Entry 2VZY (X-ray diffraction, 2.00 A resolution); this record covers chains A and B of the 4 polymer chains in the assembly.

Chain A (and B):
Protein: RV0802C
Source organism: Mycobacterium tuberculosis
Notes: chain B of this document is another copy of the same molecule, construct and numbering; everything in this record applies to it too
Reference sequence: O06632 (O06632_MYCTU); residues 1-218 here = UniProt positions 1-218
Amino-acid sequence (218 residues; each row starts with the number of its first residue):
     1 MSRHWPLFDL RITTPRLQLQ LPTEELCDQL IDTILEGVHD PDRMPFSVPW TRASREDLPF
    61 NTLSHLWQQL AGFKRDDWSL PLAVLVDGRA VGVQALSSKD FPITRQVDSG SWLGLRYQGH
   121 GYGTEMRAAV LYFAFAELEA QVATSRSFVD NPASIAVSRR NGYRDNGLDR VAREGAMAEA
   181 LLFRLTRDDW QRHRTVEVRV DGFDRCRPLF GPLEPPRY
Not modelled in the structure: 1, 37-55, 213-218 (chain B: 1, 37-55, 212-218)
Ligand contacts: 2-ethoxyethanol (ETX): Asp165, Asn166, Gly167
From the paper describing this entry:
  - binding site for citrate anion: Arg164, Arg170, Arg184, Arg192
  - self-association interface (contacts with another copy of this molecule): Ser2 to Phe8, Pro59, Leu70
  - binding site for acetate ion: Gln94, Ser109, Ser111, Arg127, Ser145
  - contacts within the chain: Arg127-Ser158 (hydrogen bond)

How chain A and chain B interact:
Pairs across the interface (46):
  Ser2(A) - Glu24(B)
  Ser2(A) - Asp28(B)  hydrogen bond
  Ser2(A) - Leu63(B)
  Arg3(A) - Glu25(B)  salt bridge
  Arg3(A) - Asp28(B)  hydrogen bond (backbone-side chain)
  Arg3(A) - Gln29(B)
  Arg3(A) - Asp32(B)  salt bridge
  His4(A) - Asp28(B)  hydrogen bond (side chain-backbone)
  His4(A) - Ile31(B)
  His4(A) - Asp32(B)  salt bridge
  His4(A) - Pro59(B)
  Trp5(A) - Phe60(B)  hydrophobic
  Trp5(A) - Leu63(B)  hydrophobic
  Phe8(A) - Trp67(B)  hydrophobic
  Thr23(A) - Glu24(B)
  Glu24(A) - Ser2(B)
  Glu24(A) - Thr23(B)
  Glu24(A) - Glu24(B)  hydrogen bond (side chain-backbone)
  Glu25(A) - Arg3(B)  salt bridge
  Asp28(A) - Ser2(B)  hydrogen bond
  Asp28(A) - Arg3(B)  hydrogen bond (side chain-backbone)
  Asp28(A) - His4(B)  hydrogen bond (backbone-side chain)
  Gln29(A) - Arg3(B)
  Ile31(A) - His4(B)
  Asp32(A) - Arg3(B)  salt bridge
  Asp32(A) - His4(B)  salt bridge
  Pro59(A) - His4(B)
  Phe60(A) - Trp5(B)  hydrophobic
  Phe60(A) - Leu70(B)
  Phe60(A) - Ala71(B)
  Phe60(A) - Phe73(B)
  Leu63(A) - Ser2(B)
  Leu63(A) - Trp5(B)  hydrophobic
  Ser64(A) - Ala71(B)  hydrogen bond (side chain-backbone)
  Trp67(A) - Phe8(B)  hydrophobic
  Trp67(A) - Trp67(B)
  Trp67(A) - Leu70(B)  hydrophobic
  Trp67(A) - Ala71(B)
  Gln68(A) - Ala71(B)
  Leu70(A) - Phe60(B)
  Leu70(A) - Trp67(B)
  Ala71(A) - Phe60(B)
  Ala71(A) - Ser64(B)  hydrogen bond (backbone-side chain)
  Ala71(A) - Trp67(B)
  Ala71(A) - Gln68(B)
  Phe73(A) - Phe60(B)
Also at the interface, not in a pair above, chain A (22 interface residues in all): Leu35
Also at the interface, not in a pair above, chain B (22 interface residues in all): Leu35

Overview:
Chain A and chain B each contribute 22 residues to their interface, with 9 hydrogen bonds and 6 salt bridges.
Among the polar pairs are Arg3(A)-Glu25(B), Arg3(A)-Asp32(B) and His4(A)-Asp32(B). The paper reports a binding
site for acetate ion at Gln94(A), Ser109(A) and Ser111(A) among others; a binding site for citrate anion at
Arg164(A), Arg170(A) and Arg184(A) among others.
Both chains are RV0802C (Mycobacterium tuberculosis). Entry 2VZY (Crystal structure of Rv0802c from
Mycobacterium tuberculosis in an unliganded form) was determined by X-ray diffraction (same publication as
2VZZ).
